Entry 9ETM (electron microscopy, 3.35 A resolution); this record covers chains C and B of the 10 polymer chains in the assembly.

[Chain C]
Protein: Mitochondrial import receptor subunit TOM22
Source organism: Drosophila melanogaster
UniProt: Q9I7T5 (Q9I7T5_DROME); residues 77-123 here correspond to UniProt positions 51-97 (UniProt number = residue number - 26)
Chain sequence (47 residues; numbered 77 to 123; the number before each row is that of its first residue):
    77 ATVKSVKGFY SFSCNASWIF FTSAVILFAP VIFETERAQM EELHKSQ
Residues lining bound ligands:
  - diundecyl phosphatidyl choline (PLC), molecule 1: Y86, C90, S93, W94, F97
  - diundecyl phosphatidyl choline (PLC), molecule 2: I95, S99, L103, F104
  - diundecyl phosphatidyl choline (PLC), molecule 3: V101, I102, P106, E110, R113, E117

[Chain B]
Protein: Mitochondrial import receptor subunit TOM40
Source organism: Drosophila melanogaster
UniProt: Q9U4L6 (TO401_DROME); numbering as in UniProt (aligned over 55-344)
Chain sequence (290 residues; row label = number of the first residue in the row):
    55 AALENPGTVE ELHKKCKDIQ AITFEGAKIM LNKGLSNHFQ VSHTINMSNV VPSGYRFGAT
   115 YVGTKEFSPT EAFPVLLGDI DPAGNLNANV IHQFSARLRC KFASQIQESK VVASQLTTDY
   175 RGSDYTLSLT VANPSIFTNS GVVVGQYLQS VTPALALGSE LAYQFGPNVP GRQIAIMSVV
   235 GRYTAGSSVW SGTLGQSGLH VCYYQKASDQ LQIGAEVETS LRMQESVATL AYQIDLPKAN
   295 LVFRGGIDSN WQIFGVLEKR LAPLPFTLAL SGRMNHVKNN FRLGCGLMIG
Disulfides: C70-C256
Residues lining bound ligands:
  - diundecyl phosphatidyl choline (PLC), molecule 1: A81, I83, G309, L311, K313, L315, L322, L324, G326
  - diundecyl phosphatidyl choline (PLC), molecule 2: L85, H97, I99, S107, G108, Y109, F111, D135, P136
  - diundecyl phosphatidyl choline (PLC), molecule 3: N304, W305, I307, H330, V331
What the authors report for this chain:
  - binding site for diundecyl phosphatidyl choline: Y109, F111, W305

[Interface between chain C and chain B]
Residue-residue contacts (12; chain C residue first):
  Y86(C) with P136(B), hydrogen bond (side chain-backbone)
  C90(C) with P136(B), hydrophobic
  W94(C) with I99(B), hydrophobic; N100(B); S107(B); G108(B)
  T98(C) with M101(B)
  V101(C) with I83(B), hydrophobic; M101(B), hydrophobic
  F109(C) with L341(B), hydrophobic
  E112(C) with F320(B)
  R113(C) with L315(B)
Also at the interface, not in a pair above, chain C (10 interface residues in all): M116, H120
Also at the interface, not in a pair above, chain B (14 interface residues in all): A316, P317, L318, I343

[Summary]
The interface between chain C and chain B involves 10 residues on one side and 14 on the other, with 1
hydrogen bond. Its one hydrogen-bonded contact is Y86(C)-P136(B). 2 diundecyl phosphatidyl choline molecules
are bound between chain C and chain B. From the paper: a binding site for diundecyl phosphatidyl choline at
Y109(B), F111(B) and W305(B).
Chain C is Mitochondrial import receptor subunit TOM22 and chain B is Mitochondrial import receptor subunit
TOM40, both from Drosophila melanogaster; the structure, cryoEM structure of the Drosophila melanogaster TOM
core complex, was determined by electron microscopy.
